7OTA - chains C and D of the 4 polymer chains in the assembly; structure by X-ray diffraction, 3.00 A resolution.

Chain C:
Name: Reverse transcriptase/ribonuclease H
From: Human immunodeficiency virus type 1 group M subtype B (isolate BH10)
Notes: EC 2.7.7.49, 2.7.7.7, 3.1.26.13, 3.1.13.2
UniProt: P03366 (POL_HV1B1); residues 1-554 here correspond to UniProt positions 600-1153 (UniProt number = residue number + 599)
Chain sequence (556 residues; numbered -1 to 554; the number before each row is that of its first residue; numbers below 1 keep their minus sign (Met-1 is residue -1)):
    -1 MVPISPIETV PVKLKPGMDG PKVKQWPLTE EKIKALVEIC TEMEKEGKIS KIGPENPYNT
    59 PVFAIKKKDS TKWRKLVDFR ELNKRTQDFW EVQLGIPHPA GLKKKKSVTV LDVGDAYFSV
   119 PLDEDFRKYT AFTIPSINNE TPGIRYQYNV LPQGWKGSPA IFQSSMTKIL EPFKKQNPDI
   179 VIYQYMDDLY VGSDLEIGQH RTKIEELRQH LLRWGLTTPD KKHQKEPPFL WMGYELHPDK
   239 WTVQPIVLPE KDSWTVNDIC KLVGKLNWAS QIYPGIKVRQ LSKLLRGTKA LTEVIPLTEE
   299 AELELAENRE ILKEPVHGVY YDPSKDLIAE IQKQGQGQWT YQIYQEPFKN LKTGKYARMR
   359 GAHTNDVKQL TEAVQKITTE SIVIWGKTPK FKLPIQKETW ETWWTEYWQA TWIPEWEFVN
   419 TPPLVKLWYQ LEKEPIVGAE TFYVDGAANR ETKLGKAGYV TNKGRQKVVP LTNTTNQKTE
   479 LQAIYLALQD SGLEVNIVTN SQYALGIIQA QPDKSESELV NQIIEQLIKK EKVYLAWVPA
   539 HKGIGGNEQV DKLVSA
Unresolved in the structure: -1
Construct notes: initiating methionine (-1); expression tag (0); conflict Cys258 (Gln857 in P03366), Ser280 (Cys879 in P03366), Asn498 (Asp1097 in P03366)
UniProt features mapped onto this chain:
  - region: Phe227 to His235 (RT 'primer grip')
  - motif: Trp398 to Trp414 (Tryptophan repeat motif)
  - binding site (Mg(2+)): Asp110, Asp185, Asp186, Asp443, Glu478, Asp549
  - site: Trp401 (Essential for RT p66/p51 heterodimerization), Trp414 (Essential for RT p66/p51 heterodimerization), Phe440, Tyr441 (Cleavage)

Chain D:
Name: Reverse transcriptase/ribonuclease H
From: Human immunodeficiency virus type 1 group M subtype B (isolate BH10)
Notes: EC 2.7.7.49, 2.7.7.7, 3.1.26.13, 3.1.13.2
UniProt: P03366 (POL_HV1B1); residues 1-428 here correspond to UniProt positions 600-1027 (UniProt number = residue number + 599)
Chain sequence (428 residues; row label = number of the first residue in the row):
     1 PISPIETVPV KLKPGMDGPK VKQWPLTEEK IKALVEICTE MEKEGKISKI GPENPYNTPV
    61 FAIKKKDSTK WRKLVDFREL NKRTQDFWEV QLGIPHPAGL KKKKSVTVLD VGDAYFSVPL
   121 DEDFRKYTAF TIPSINNETP GIRYQYNVLP QGWKGSPAIF QSSMTKILEP FKKQNPDIVI
   181 YQYMDDLYVG SDLEIGQHRT KIEELRQHLL RWGLTTPDKK HQKEPPFLWM GYELHPDKWT
   241 VQPIVLPEKD SWTVNDIQKL VGKLNWASQI YPGIKVRQLS KLLRGTKALT EVIPLTEEAE
   301 LELAENREIL KEPVHGVYYD PSKDLIAEIQ KQGQGQWTYQ IYQEPFKNLK TGKYARMRGA
   361 HTNDVKQLTE AVQKITTESI VIWGKTPKFK LPIQKETWET WWTEYWQATW IPEWEFVNTP
   421 PLVKLWYQ
Unresolved in the structure: 1-3, 215-228
Construct notes: conflict Ser280 (Cys879 in P03366)
UniProt features mapped onto this chain:
  - region: Phe227 to His235 (RT 'primer grip')
  - motif: Trp398 to Trp414 (Tryptophan repeat motif)
  - binding site (Mg(2+)): Asp110, Asp185, Asp186
  - site (Essential for RT p66/p51 heterodimerization): Trp401, Trp414

How chain C and chain D interact:
Residue-residue contacts (117; chain C residue first):
  Val8(C) with Glu53(D)
  Pro9(C) with Glu53(D)
  Gln85(C) with Glu53(D), hydrogen bond (side chain-backbone)
  Asp86(C) with Lys20(D), salt bridge; Pro55(D)
  Phe87(C) with Pro52(D)
  Trp88(C) with Lys20(D); Val21(D); Lys22(D); Pro52(D), hydrogen bond (backbone-backbone); Asn54(D); Pro55(D); Asn57(D); Thr131(D); Arg143(D)
  Val90(C) with Pro140(D); Gly141(D), hydrogen bond (backbone-backbone); Arg143(D)
  Leu92(C) with Pro133(D), hydrophobic; Asn137(D)
  Gly93(C) with Asn137(D), hydrogen bond (backbone-side chain)
  Ile94(C) with Asn136(D); Asn137(D), hydrogen bond (backbone-side chain)
  Pro95(C) with Asn136(D)
  His96(C) with Asn136(D), hydrogen bond (backbone-side chain)
  Gly99(C) with Asn136(D)
  Ala158(C) with Pro52(D)
  Ser162(C) with Pro52(D)
  Thr165(C) with Pro140(D)
  Glu169(C) with Lys49(D), salt bridge
  Lys172(C) with Thr139(D)
  Ile180(C) with Glu138(D)
  Tyr181(C) with Asn136(D), hydrogen bond; Glu138(D)
  Gln182(C) with Glu138(D), hydrogen bond (backbone-backbone); Pro140(D)
  Arg358(C) with Glu396(D), salt bridge
  Gln373(C) with Glu396(D); Thr397(D), hydrogen bond
  Thr376(C) with Trp401(D)
  Ile380(C) with Leu26(D); Thr27(D)
  Val381(C) with Pro25(D), hydrophobic; Ile135(D); Asn136(D), hydrogen bond (backbone-backbone); Asn137(D)
  Ile382(C) with Ile135(D); Asn136(D)
  Trp383(C) with Ile135(D)
  Gly384(C) with Thr27(D); Glu28(D), hydrogen bond (backbone-backbone); Ile135(D)
  Thr386(C) with Trp401(D)
  Trp402(C) with Lys331(D), hydrogen bond (backbone-side chain); His361(D); Thr362(D); Asp364(D)
  Tyr405(C) with Lys331(D), hydrogen bond (backbone-side chain)
  Trp406(C) with Lys331(D); Asn418(D), hydrogen bond; Pro420(D); Pro421(D)
  Gln407(C) with Lys331(D), hydrogen bond (backbone-side chain); Pro392(D); Ile393(D); Gln394(D), hydrogen bond; Val417(D), hydrogen bond (side chain-backbone); Asn418(D)
  Ala408(C) with Asp364(D); Pro392(D), hydrogen bond (backbone-backbone); Ile393(D); Thr397(D)
  Thr409(C) with Asp364(D)
  Trp410(C) with Thr362(D), hydrogen bond (side chain-backbone); Asn363(D); Val365(D), hydrophobic; Trp401(D), hydrophobic; Tyr405(D)
  Pro412(C) with Trp401(D)
  Pro433(C) with Asn255(D); Leu289(D), hydrophobic; Thr290(D)
  Ile434(C) with Thr290(D)
  Val435(C) with Thr290(D)
  Thr439(C) with Ala288(D); Leu289(D), hydrogen bond (side chain-backbone)
  Tyr441(C) with Val254(D); Gln258(D), hydrogen bond; Thr286(D); Lys287(D), hydrogen bond (side chain-backbone)
  Val458(C) with Thr286(D)
  Thr459(C) with Thr286(D)
  Asn460(C) with Thr286(D); Lys287(D); Ala288(D)
  Asn494(C) with Leu289(D)
  Val496(C) with Gln258(D); Leu289(D), hydrophobic
  Gln500(C) with Trp266(D)
  Gln507(C) with Pro421(D)
  Tyr532(C) with Asn255(D), hydrogen bond; Leu289(D), hydrophobic
  Val536(C) with Gln258(D)
  Pro537(C) with Gly262(D); Asn265(D)
  Lys540(C) with Asn265(D); Arg277(D); Ser280(D)
  Gly541(C) with Ser280(D); Leu283(D)
  Ile542(C) with Val261(D), hydrophobic; Leu283(D)
  Gly543(C) with Leu283(D), hydrogen bond (backbone-backbone); Arg284(D); Gly285(D)
  Gly544(C) with Thr286(D)
  Gln547(C) with Arg284(D), hydrogen bond (side chain-backbone)
Interface residues without a listed pair, chain C (69 interface residues in all): Gln91, Leu100, Ile159, Gln161, Val179, Thr377, Thr403, Gly504, Ala534, Trp535
Interface residues without a listed pair, chain D (64 interface residues in all): Gly51, Lys259, Gly333, Leu368, Thr400, Thr419, Leu422

Overview:
69 residues of chain C and 64 residues of chain D are in contact, with 25 hydrogen bonds and 3 salt bridges.
Polar contacts include Asp86(C)-Lys20(D), Glu169(C)-Lys49(D) and Arg358(C)-Glu396(D). From UniProt: 6
Mg2+-binding residues on chain C; 3 Mg2+-binding residues on chain D.
Here chain C is Reverse transcriptase/ribonuclease H and chain D is Reverse transcriptase/ribonuclease H, both
from Human immunodeficiency virus type 1 group M subtype B (isolate BH10). Entry 7OTA (HIV-1 reverse
transcriptase complex with DNA and inhibitor rmc-230) was determined by X-ray diffraction together with 7OT6,
7OTK, 7OTN, 7OTX, 7OTZ and 7OUT from the same study.
